Entry 6XX8 (X-ray diffraction, 1.80 A resolution); this record covers chain A.

# Chain A
Name: Casein kinase II subunit alpha-1
Organism: Arabidopsis thaliana
Notes: EC 2.7.11.1
Reference sequence: Q08467 (CSK21_ARATH), isoform Q08467-3; residue numbers follow UniProt; this construct covers 1-333
Amino-acid sequence (342 residues; row label = number of the first residue in the row; numbering starts at 0):
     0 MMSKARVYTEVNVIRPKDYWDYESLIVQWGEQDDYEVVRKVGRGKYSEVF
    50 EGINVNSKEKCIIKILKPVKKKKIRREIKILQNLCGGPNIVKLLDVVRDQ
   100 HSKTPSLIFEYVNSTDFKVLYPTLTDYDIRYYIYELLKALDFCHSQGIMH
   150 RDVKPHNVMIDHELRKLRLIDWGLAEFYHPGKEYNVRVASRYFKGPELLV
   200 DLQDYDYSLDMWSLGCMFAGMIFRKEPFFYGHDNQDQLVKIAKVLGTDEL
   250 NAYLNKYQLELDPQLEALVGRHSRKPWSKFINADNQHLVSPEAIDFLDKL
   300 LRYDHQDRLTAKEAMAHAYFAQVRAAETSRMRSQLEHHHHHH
Disordered / not traced: 0-1, 14-20, 336-341
Differences from the reference sequence: initiating methionine (0); expression tag (334-341)
Reported in the primary citation:
  - conformationally variable residues (order/disorder transition): R14 to D20
  - catalytic residues: D151, N156, D170 (citing earlier work)

# Overview
The paper reports catalytic residues D151, N156 and D170; conformational variability at R14.
Chain A is Casein kinase II subunit alpha-1 (Arabidopsis thaliana); the structure, Arabidopsis thaliana Casein
Kinase 2 (CK2) alpha-1 crystal form II, was determined by X-ray diffraction together with 6XX6, 6XX7 and 6XX9
from the same study.
